PDB entry 2NQB | X-ray diffraction, 2.30 A resolution | chains I and D of the 10 polymer chains in the assembly

[Chain I]
Molecule: alpha-satellite DNA
From: Homo sapiens
Sequence (146 nucleotides; each row starts with the number of its first residue):
     1 ATCAATATCC ACCTGCAGAT TCTACCAAAA GTGTATTTGG AAACTGCTCC ATCAAAAGGC
    61 ATGTTCAGCG GAATTCCGCT GAACATGCCT TTTGATGGAG CAGTTTCCAA ATACACTTTT
   121 GGTAGAATCT GCAGGTGGAT ATTGAT

[Chain D]
Protein: Histone H2B
From: Drosophila melanogaster
Reference sequence: P02283 (H2B_DROME); residues 1201-1322 here correspond to UniProt positions 2-123 (UniProt number = residue number - 1199)
Chain sequence (123 residues; numbered 1200 to 1322; the number before each row is that of its first residue):
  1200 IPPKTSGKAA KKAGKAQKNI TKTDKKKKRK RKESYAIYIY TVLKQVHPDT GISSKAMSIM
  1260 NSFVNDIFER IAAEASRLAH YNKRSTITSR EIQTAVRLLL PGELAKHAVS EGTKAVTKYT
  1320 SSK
Not modelled in the structure: 1200-1227
Sequence notes: expression tag (1200); engineered mutation Thr1240 (Lys40 in P02283)
UniProt features mapped onto this chain:
  - modified residue: Pro1201 (N-methylproline), Lys1243 (N6-succinyllysine), Lys1313 (N6-succinyllysine), Lys1317 (N6-succinyllysine)
  - glycosylation: Ser1309 (O-linked (GlcNAc) serine)
  - cross-link: Lys1317 (Glycyl lysine isopeptide (Lys-Gly) (interchain with G-Cter in ubiquitin))

[How chain I and chain D interact]
Residue-residue contacts (17):
  DA19(I) with Ile1251(D), sugar contact; Ser1252(D), phosphate contact; Ser1253(D), hydrogen bond to the phosphate
  DT20(I) with Tyr1239(D), phosphate contact; Gly1250(D), phosphate contact; Ile1251(D), hydrogen bond to the phosphate
  DC25(I) with Arg1228(D), base contact
  DC26(I) with Arg1228(D), hydrogen bond to the base
  DA27(I) with Arg1228(D), hydrogen bond to the sugar
  DA28(I) with Arg1230(D), sugar contact
  DT32(I) with Lys1322(D), salt bridge to the phosphate
  DG39(I) with Ser1284(D), sugar contact; Thr1285(D), hydrogen bond to the phosphate
  DG40(I) with Arg1283(D), phosphate contact; Ser1284(D), hydrogen bond to the phosphate; Thr1285(D), hydrogen bond to the phosphate
  DA41(I) with Arg1283(D), salt bridge to the phosphate
Other interface residues (no listed pair), chain I (11 interface residues in all): DA29
Other interface residues (no listed pair), chain D (13 interface residues in all): Glu1232, Lys1282

[Overview]
The interface between chain I and chain D involves 11 residues on one side and 13 on the other, with 7
hydrogen bonds and 2 salt bridges. Polar pairs include DC26(I)-Arg1228(D), DA27(I)-Arg1228(D) and
DA19(I)-Ser1253(D).
Here chain I is alpha-satellite DNA (Homo sapiens) and chain D is Histone H2B (Drosophila melanogaster). Entry
2NQB (Drosophila Nucleosome Structure) was determined by X-ray diffraction.
